PDB entry 3P0J | X-ray diffraction, 2.89 A resolution | chain A

[Chain A]
Protein: Tyrosyl-tRNA synthetase
From: Leishmania major
Notes: EC 6.1.1.1
Reference sequence: Q4QFJ7 (Q4QFJ7_LEIMA); residues 1-682 here = UniProt positions 1-682
Amino-acid sequence (690 residues; row label = number of the first residue in the row; numbers below 1 keep their minus sign (Met-7 is residue -7)):
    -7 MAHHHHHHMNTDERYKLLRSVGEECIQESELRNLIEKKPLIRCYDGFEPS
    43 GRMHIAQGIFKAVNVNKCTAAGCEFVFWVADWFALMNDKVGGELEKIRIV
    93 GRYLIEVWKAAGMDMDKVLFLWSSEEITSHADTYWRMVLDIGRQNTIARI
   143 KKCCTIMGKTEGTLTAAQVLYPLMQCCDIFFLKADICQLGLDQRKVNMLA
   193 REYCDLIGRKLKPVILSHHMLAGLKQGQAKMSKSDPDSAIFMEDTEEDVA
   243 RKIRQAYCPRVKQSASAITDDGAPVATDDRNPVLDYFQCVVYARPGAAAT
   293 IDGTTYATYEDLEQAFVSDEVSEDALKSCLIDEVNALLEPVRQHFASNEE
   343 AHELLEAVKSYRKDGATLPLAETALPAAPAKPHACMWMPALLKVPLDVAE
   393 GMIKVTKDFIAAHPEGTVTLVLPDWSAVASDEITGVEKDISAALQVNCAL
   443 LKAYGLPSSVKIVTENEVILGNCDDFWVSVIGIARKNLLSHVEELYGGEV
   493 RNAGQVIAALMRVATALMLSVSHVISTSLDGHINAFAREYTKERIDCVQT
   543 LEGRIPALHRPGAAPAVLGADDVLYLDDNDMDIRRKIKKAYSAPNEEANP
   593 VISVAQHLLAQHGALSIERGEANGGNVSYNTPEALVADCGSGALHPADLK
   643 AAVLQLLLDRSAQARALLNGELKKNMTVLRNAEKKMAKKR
Unresolved in the structure: -7 to -2, 147-153, 357-367, 555-561, 681-682
Construct notes: expression tag (-7 to 0)
Metal / ion sites: Na+: Met107, Val110 (shared with 2 residues of chain B)
Ligand contacts: tyrosinol (TYE; 4-[(2S)-2-amino-3-hydroxypropyl]phenol): Tyr36, Gly38, Phe39, Glu40, Trp70, Ala72, Gln167, Asp170, Leu181, Gln185

[In short]
Ligands of chain A: tyrosinol. The Na+ site is built by Met107 and Val110.
Chain A is Tyrosyl-tRNA synthetase (Leishmania major); the structure, Leishmania major Tyrosyl-tRNA synthetase
in complex with tyrosinol, triclinic crystal form 1, was determined by X-ray diffraction, deposited together
with 3P0H and 3P0I.
